Entry 4RHV (X-ray diffraction, 3.00 A resolution); this record covers chains 1 and 3 of the 4 polymer chains in the assembly.

== Chain 1 ==
Molecule: Human rhinovirus 14 coat protein (subunit VP1)
Organism: Human rhinovirus 14
UniProt: P03303 (POLG_HRV14); residues 1-289 here correspond to UniProt positions 567-855 (UniProt number = residue number + 566)
Sequence (289 residues; row label = number of the first residue in the row):
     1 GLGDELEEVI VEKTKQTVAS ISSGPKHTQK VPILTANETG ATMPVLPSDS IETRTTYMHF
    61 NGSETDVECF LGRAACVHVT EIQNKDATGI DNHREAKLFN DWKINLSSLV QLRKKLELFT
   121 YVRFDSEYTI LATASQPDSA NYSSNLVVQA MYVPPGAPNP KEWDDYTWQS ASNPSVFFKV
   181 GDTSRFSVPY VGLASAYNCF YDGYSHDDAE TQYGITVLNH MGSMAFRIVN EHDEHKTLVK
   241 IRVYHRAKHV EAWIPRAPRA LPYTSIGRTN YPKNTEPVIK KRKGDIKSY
Not modelled in the structure: 1-16

== Chain 3 ==
Molecule: Human rhinovirus 14 coat protein (subunit VP3)
Organism: Human rhinovirus 14
UniProt: P03303 (POLG_HRV14); residues 1-236 here correspond to UniProt positions 331-566 (UniProt number = residue number + 330)
Sequence (236 residues; numbered 1 to 236; the number before each row is that of its first residue):
     1 GLPTTTLPGS GQFLTTDDRQ SPSALPNYEP TPRIHIPGKV HNLLEIIQVD TLIPMNNTHT
    61 KDEVNSYLIP LNANRQNEQV FGTNLFIGDG VFKTTLLGEI VQYYTHWSGS LRFSLMYTGP
   121 ALSSAKLILA YTPPGARGPQ DRREAMLGTH VVWDIGLQST IVMTIPWTSG VQFRYTDPDT
   181 YTSAGFLSCW YQTSLILPPE TTGQVYLLSF ISACPDFKLR LMKDTQTISQ TVALTE

== Interface between chain 1 and chain 3 ==
Pairs across the interface (186):
  Ala19(1) with Asp216(3)
  Ile33(1) with Val151(3), hydrophobic; Thr160(3); Ile161(3); Val162(3), hydrogen bond (backbone-backbone)
  Leu34(1) with Gln158(3); Thr160(3)
  Thr35(1) with Gln158(3); Ser159(3), hydrogen bond (backbone-backbone); Thr160(3), hydrogen bond (backbone-backbone); Val162(3)
  Ala36(1) with Thr160(3)
  Asn37(1) with Asp50(3); Met116(3); Thr160(3), hydrogen bond (backbone-side chain); Phe210(3)
  Glu38(1) with Met116(3); Ser159(3), hydrogen bond
  Thr42(1) with Gln48(3); Val49(3); Asp50(3), hydrogen bond (side chain-backbone); Arg112(3); Ser212(3)
  Met43(1) with Arg112(3), hydrogen bond (backbone-side chain)
  Pro44(1) with Arg112(3)
  Val45(1) with Arg112(3), hydrogen bond (backbone-side chain); Val162(3), hydrophobic; Cys214(3)
  Leu46(1) with Thr164(3); Pro215(3)
  Pro47(1) with Ser110(3); Thr164(3); Pro166(3), hydrophobic; Cys214(3)
  Ser50(1) with Thr164(3)
  Ile51(1) with Thr149(3); Pro166(3), hydrophobic
  Met58(1) with Pro215(3); Asp216(3); Lys218(3)
  Phe60(1) with Lys218(3); Leu219(3)
  Gly62(1) with Asn42(3), hydrogen bond (backbone-side chain); Leu44(3)
  Glu64(1) with Tyr104(3), hydrogen bond (backbone-side chain); Arg220(3); Leu221(3), hydrogen bond (side chain-backbone); Met222(3), hydrogen bond (side chain-backbone)
  Thr65(1) with Asn42(3), hydrogen bond; Leu43(3), hydrogen bond (backbone-backbone); Leu44(3); Tyr104(3)
  Asp66(1) with His41(3); Asn42(3)
  Val67(1) with Val40(3); His41(3), hydrogen bond (backbone-backbone)
  Phe70(1) with Leu43(3), hydrophobic; Tyr103(3), hydrophobic; Tyr104(3); Met222(3)
  Arg73(1) with Thr15(3); Thr16(3); Met222(3)
  Ala74(1) with Phe13(3), hydrophobic; Thr15(3), hydrogen bond (backbone-backbone)
  Lys103(1) with Glu236(3), salt bridge
  Ser107(1) with Leu234(3)
  Ser108(1) with Gln230(3), hydrogen bond (backbone-side chain); Ala233(3); Leu234(3), hydrogen bond (backbone-backbone)
  Leu109(1) with Gln230(3); Ala233(3), hydrophobic
  Val110(1) with Ile228(3), hydrophobic; Ser229(3); Gln230(3), hydrogen bond (backbone-side chain); Leu234(3), hydrophobic
  Gln111(1) with Asp224(3)
  Arg113(1) with Leu234(3)
  Lys114(1) with Glu99(3), salt bridge; Tyr103(3); Thr227(3), hydrogen bond; Ile228(3)
  Lys115(1) with Tyr103(3); Met222(3)
  Phe119(1) with Val40(3), hydrophobic
  Tyr121(1) with Ile36(3), hydrophobic
  Arg123(1) with Pro30(3); Thr31(3), hydrogen bond (side chain-backbone); Pro32(3); Arg33(3)
  Glu127(1) with Arg19(3); Ser21(3)
  Thr129(1) with Phe13(3)
  Pro174(1) with Ala24(3); Leu25(3), hydrophobic
  Arg185(1) with Phe13(3); Ser21(3)
  Phe186(1) with Ser21(3); Pro22(3); Ala24(3), hydrophobic
  Ser187(1) with Ser21(3); Pro22(3), hydrogen bond (backbone-backbone); Ser23(3); Ala24(3), hydrogen bond (backbone-backbone)
  Val188(1) with Ala24(3), hydrophobic; Leu25(3), hydrophobic
  Pro189(1) with Ser23(3); Leu25(3), hydrophobic; Tyr28(3), hydrophobic
  Tyr190(1) with Tyr28(3); Pro30(3)
  Val191(1) with Leu25(3), hydrophobic; Tyr28(3)
  Gly192(1) with Thr31(3), hydrogen bond (backbone-side chain)
  Leu193(1) with Thr31(3), hydrogen bond (backbone-side chain)
  Ala194(1) with Thr31(3), hydrogen bond (backbone-side chain)
  Ser195(1) with Thr31(3); Pro32(3), hydrogen bond (side chain-backbone); Ile34(3)
  Ile215(1) with Glu236(3)
  Tyr244(1) with Phe13(3), hydrophobic
  Arg246(1) with Asp17(3); Asp18(3), salt bridge; Arg19(3)
  Glu251(1) with Arg33(3), salt bridge; Lys39(3), salt bridge
  Ala252(1) with Lys39(3); Val40(3), hydrogen bond (backbone-backbone)
  Trp253(1) with Ile36(3); Pro37(3); Gly38(3); Lys39(3)
  Ile254(1) with Pro37(3); Gly38(3), hydrogen bond (backbone-backbone)
  Pro255(1) with Gly38(3); Val40(3); Ile46(3), hydrophobic
  Pro258(1) with Leu96(3); Glu99(3)
  Tyr263(1) with Ile228(3), hydrophobic; Leu234(3), hydrophobic
  Thr264(1) with Leu234(3)
  Ser265(1) with Thr235(3); Glu236(3)
  Ile266(1) with Leu234(3); Thr235(3), hydrogen bond (backbone-backbone); Glu236(3)
  Arg268(1) with Glu236(3), hydrogen bond (side chain-backbone)
  Pro277(1) with Thr60(3); Lys61(3); Asp62(3)
  Val278(1) with Asp62(3), hydrogen bond (backbone-side chain)
  Ile279(1) with Pro54(3), hydrophobic; Asn57(3); Asp62(3), hydrogen bond (backbone-side chain)
  Lys280(1) with Asn57(3); Asp89(3), salt bridge; Gly90(3); Lys93(3)
  Lys281(1) with Asn57(3); Thr58(3), hydrogen bond (side chain-backbone); His59(3), hydrogen bond (side chain-backbone); Thr60(3)
  Arg282(1) with Met55(3), hydrogen bond (side chain-backbone); Asn57(3), hydrogen bond (backbone-backbone); Gly82(3), hydrogen bond (side chain-backbone)
  Ile286(1) with Met55(3); Asn56(3); Thr58(3); Val80(3); Phe81(3), hydrophobic; Gly82(3), hydrogen bond (backbone-backbone)
  Lys287(1) with Gln79(3); Gly82(3)
  Ser288(1) with Gly82(3); Thr83(3)
  Tyr289(1) with Gln79(3), hydrogen bond; Gly82(3); Thr83(3); Asn84(3); Gly138(3); Pro139(3), hydrogen bond (side chain-backbone); Phe186(3), hydrophobic; Leu187(3); Ser188(3); Trp190(3)
Also at the interface, not in a pair above, chain 1 (81 interface residues in all): Cys69, Ala196, Lys248, Glu276, Gly284, Asp285
Also at the interface, not in a pair above, chain 3 (99 interface residues in all): Ser66, Ile69, Pro70, Val91, Thr94, Ser114, Trp153, Phe173, Phe217, Thr225

== Summary ==
The interface between chain 1 and chain 3 involves 81 residues on one side and 99 on the other; the contacts
include 41 hydrogen bonds and 6 salt bridges. Polar contacts include Lys103(1)-Glu236(3), Lys114(1)-Glu99(3)
and Arg246(1)-Asp18(3).
Chain 1 is Human rhinovirus 14 coat protein (subunit VP1) and chain 3 is Human rhinovirus 14 coat protein
(subunit VP3), both from Human rhinovirus 14; the structure, The use of molecular-replacement phases for the
refinement of the human rhinovirus 14 structure, was determined by X-ray diffraction.
